7Z2D - chains A and B of the 3 polymer chains in the assembly; structure by electron microscopy, 3.38 A resolution.

[Chain A]
Molecule: Reverse transcriptase/ribonuclease H
Source organism: Human immunodeficiency virus type 1 BH10
Notes: EC 2.7.7.49, 2.7.7.7, 3.1.26.13, 3.1.13.2
UniProtKB: P03366 (POL_HV1B1); residues 1-554 here correspond to UniProt positions 600-1153 (UniProt number = residue number + 599)
Amino-acid sequence (556 residues; each row starts with the number of its first residue; numbers below 1 keep their minus sign (Met-1 is residue -1)):
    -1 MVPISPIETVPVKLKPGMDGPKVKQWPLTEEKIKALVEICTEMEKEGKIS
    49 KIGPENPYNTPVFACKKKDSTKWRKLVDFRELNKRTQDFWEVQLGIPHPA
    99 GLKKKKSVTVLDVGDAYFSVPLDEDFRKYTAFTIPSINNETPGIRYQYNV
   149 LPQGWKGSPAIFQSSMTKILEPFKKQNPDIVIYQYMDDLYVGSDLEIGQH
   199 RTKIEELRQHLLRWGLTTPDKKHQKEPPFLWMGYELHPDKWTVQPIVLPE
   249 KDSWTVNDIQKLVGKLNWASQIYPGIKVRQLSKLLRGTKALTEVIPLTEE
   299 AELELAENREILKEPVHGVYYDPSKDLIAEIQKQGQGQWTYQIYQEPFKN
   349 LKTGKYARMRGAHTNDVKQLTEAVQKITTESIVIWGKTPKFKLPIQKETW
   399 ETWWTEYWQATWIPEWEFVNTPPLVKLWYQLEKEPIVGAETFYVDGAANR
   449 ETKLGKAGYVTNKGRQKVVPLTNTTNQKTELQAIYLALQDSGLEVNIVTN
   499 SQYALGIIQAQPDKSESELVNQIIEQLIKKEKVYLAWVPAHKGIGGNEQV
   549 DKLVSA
Disordered / not traced: -1, 63-70
Differences from the reference sequence: initiating methionine (-1); expression tag (0); conflict Cys63 (Ile662 in P03366), Ser280 (Cys879 in P03366), Asn498 (Asp1097 in P03366)
Residues lining bound ligands: Rilpivirine (T27; 4-{[4-({4-[(E)-2-cyanoethenyl]-2,6-dimethylphenyl}amino)pyrimidin-2-yl]amino}benzonitrile): Pro95, Leu100, Lys101, Lys103, Val106, Val179, Tyr181, Tyr183, Tyr188, Phe227, Trp229, Leu234, His235, Pro236, Tyr318
Curated features (UniProtKB/Swiss-Prot):
  - region: Phe227 to His235 (RT 'primer grip')
  - motif: Trp398 to Trp414 (Tryptophan repeat motif)
  - binding site (Mg(2+)): Asp110, Asp185, Asp186, Asp443, Glu478, Asp549
  - site: Trp401 (Essential for RT p66/p51 heterodimerization), Trp414 (Essential for RT p66/p51 heterodimerization), Phe440, Tyr441 (Cleavage)
What the authors report for this chain:
  - conformationally variable residues (loop rearrangement): Met184

[Chain B]
Molecule: Reverse transcriptase/ribonuclease H
Source organism: Human immunodeficiency virus type 1 BH10
Notes: EC 2.7.7.49, 2.7.7.7, 3.1.26.13, 3.1.13.2; fragment: P51 subunit
UniProtKB: P03366 (POL_HV1B1); residues 1-428 here correspond to UniProt positions 600-1027 (UniProt number = residue number + 599)
Amino-acid sequence (428 residues; row label = number of the first residue in the row):
     1 PISPIETVPVKLKPGMDGPKVKQWPLTEEKIKALVEICTEMEKEGKISKI
    51 GPENPYNTPVFAIKKKDSTKWRKLVDFRELNKRTQDFWEVQLGIPHPAGL
   101 KKKKSVTVLDVGDAYFSVPLDEDFRKYTAFTIPSINNETPGIRYQYNVLP
   151 QGWKGSPAIFQSSMTKILEPFKKQNPDIVIYQYMDDLYVGSDLEIGQHRT
   201 KIEELRQHLLRWGLTTPDKKHQKEPPFLWMGYELHPDKWTVQPIVLPEKD
   251 SWTVNDIQKLVGKLNWASQIYPGIKVRQLSKLLRGTKALTEVIPLTEEAE
   301 LELAENREILKEPVHGVYYDPSKDLIAEIQKQGQGQWTYQIYQEPFKNLK
   351 TGKYARMRGAHTNDVKQLTEAVQKITTESIVIWGKTPKFKLPIQKETWET
   401 WWTEYWQATWIPEWEFVNTPPLVKLWYQ
Disordered / not traced: 1-3, 218-230
Differences from the reference sequence: engineered mutation Ser280 (Cys879 in P03366)
Curated features (UniProtKB/Swiss-Prot):
  - region: Phe227 to His235 (RT 'primer grip')
  - motif: Trp398 to Trp414 (Tryptophan repeat motif)
  - binding site (Mg(2+)): Asp110, Asp185, Asp186
  - site (Essential for RT p66/p51 heterodimerization): Trp401, Trp414
What the authors report for this chain:
  - binding site for Rilpivirine: Glu138

[Chain A / chain B interface]
Residue-residue contacts (85):
  Val8(A) - Glu53(B)
  Pro9(A) - Glu53(B)
  Gln85(A) - Glu53(B)  hydrogen bond (side chain-backbone)
  Asp86(A) - Pro55(B)
  Phe87(A) - Pro52(B)
  Trp88(A) - Pro52(B)  hydrogen bond (backbone-backbone)
  Trp88(A) - Asn54(B)
  Trp88(A) - Asn57(B)
  Trp88(A) - Arg143(B)
  Val90(A) - Pro140(B)  hydrophobic
  Gly93(A) - Asn137(B)
  Pro95(A) - Asn136(B)
  Pro95(A) - Asn137(B)
  His96(A) - Asn136(B)  hydrogen bond (backbone-side chain)
  Gly99(A) - Asn136(B)  hydrogen bond (backbone-side chain)
  Gly99(A) - Glu138(B)
  Leu100(A) - Glu138(B)
  Lys101(A) - Glu138(B)  salt bridge
  Gln161(A) - Pro140(B)
  Ser162(A) - Pro52(B)
  Arg358(A) - Gln394(B)
  Gln373(A) - Gln394(B)
  Gln373(A) - Glu396(B)
  Gln373(A) - Thr397(B)  hydrogen bond
  Thr376(A) - Trp401(B)
  Thr377(A) - Thr400(B)
  Ile380(A) - Pro25(B)
  Ile380(A) - Leu26(B)
  Ile380(A) - Thr400(B)
  Val381(A) - Pro25(B)  hydrophobic
  Val381(A) - Asn136(B)  hydrogen bond (backbone-backbone)
  Ile382(A) - Ile135(B)
  Ile382(A) - Asn136(B)
  Gly384(A) - Thr27(B)
  Gly384(A) - Glu28(B)  hydrogen bond (backbone-backbone)
  Lys385(A) - Glu28(B)
  Trp402(A) - Lys331(B)  hydrogen bond (backbone-side chain)
  Trp402(A) - His361(B)
  Trp402(A) - Asp364(B)
  Tyr405(A) - Lys331(B)
  Trp406(A) - Lys331(B)
  Trp406(A) - Thr419(B)
  Trp406(A) - Pro421(B)
  Gln407(A) - Pro392(B)
  Gln407(A) - Gln394(B)
  Ala408(A) - Trp337(B)  hydrophobic
  Ala408(A) - Asp364(B)
  Ala408(A) - Pro392(B)  hydrogen bond (backbone-backbone)
  Ala408(A) - Ile393(B)
  Thr409(A) - Asp364(B)
  Trp410(A) - Asn363(B)
  Trp410(A) - Trp401(B)  hydrophobic
  Trp410(A) - Tyr405(B)
  Pro412(A) - Trp401(B)  hydrophobic
  Pro433(A) - Asn255(B)
  Ile434(A) - Thr290(B)
  Thr439(A) - Ala288(B)
  Thr439(A) - Leu289(B)
  Tyr441(A) - Thr286(B)
  Tyr441(A) - Lys287(B)  hydrogen bond (side chain-backbone)
  Tyr441(A) - Leu289(B)
  Thr459(A) - Thr286(B)
  Asn460(A) - Thr286(B)
  Asn460(A) - Ala288(B)
  Asn494(A) - Leu289(B)
  Val496(A) - Leu289(B)  hydrophobic
  Gln500(A) - Leu422(B)
  Leu503(A) - Leu422(B)  hydrophobic
  Gln507(A) - Leu422(B)
  Tyr532(A) - Asn255(B)  hydrogen bond
  Tyr532(A) - Lys259(B)
  Val536(A) - Gln258(B)
  Pro537(A) - Asn265(B)
  Lys540(A) - Asn265(B)
  Lys540(A) - Arg277(B)
  Lys540(A) - Ser280(B)
  Gly541(A) - Leu283(B)
  Ile542(A) - Gln258(B)
  Ile542(A) - Val261(B)  hydrophobic
  Ile542(A) - Leu283(B)  hydrophobic
  Gly543(A) - Leu283(B)  hydrogen bond (backbone-backbone)
  Gly543(A) - Gly285(B)
  Gly544(A) - Gly285(B)
  Gly544(A) - Thr286(B)
  Gln547(A) - Thr286(B)
Other interface residues (no listed pair), chain A (61 interface residues in all): Ala158, Ile159, Thr165, Tyr181, Trp383, Thr386, Thr403, Val435, Ala534
Other interface residues (no listed pair), chain B (51 interface residues in all): Gly262, Val276, Gly333, Val365, Val417, Asn418
From the paper, about this interface:
  - specific contacts: Lys101(A)-Glu138(B) (salt bridge)

[Overview]
61 residues of chain A face 51 of chain B across their interface; the contacts include 12 hydrogen bonds and 1
salt bridge. Among the polar pairs are Lys101(A)-Glu138(B), Gln85(A)-Glu53(B) and His96(A)-Asn136(B). The
authors report a salt bridge between Lys101(A) and Glu138(B). The paper reports a binding site for Rilpivirine
at Glu138(B); conformational variability at Met184(A).
Chain A is Reverse transcriptase/ribonuclease H and chain B is Reverse transcriptase/ribonuclease H, both from
Human immunodeficiency virus type 1 BH10; the structure, Cryo-EM structure of HIV-1 reverse transcriptase with
a DNA aptamer in complex with rilpivirine, was determined by electron microscopy, deposited together with
7Z24, 7Z29, 7Z2E, 7Z2G and 7Z2H.
